8I87 - chains F and S of the 16 polymer chains in the assembly; structure by electron microscopy, 3.10 A resolution.

# Chain F
Protein: Piwi domain-containing protein
Source organism: Maribacter polysiphoniae
UniProtKB: A0A316E3U6 (A0A316E3U6_9FLAO); numbering as in UniProt (aligned over 1-507)
Sequence (507 residues; each row starts with the number of its first residue):
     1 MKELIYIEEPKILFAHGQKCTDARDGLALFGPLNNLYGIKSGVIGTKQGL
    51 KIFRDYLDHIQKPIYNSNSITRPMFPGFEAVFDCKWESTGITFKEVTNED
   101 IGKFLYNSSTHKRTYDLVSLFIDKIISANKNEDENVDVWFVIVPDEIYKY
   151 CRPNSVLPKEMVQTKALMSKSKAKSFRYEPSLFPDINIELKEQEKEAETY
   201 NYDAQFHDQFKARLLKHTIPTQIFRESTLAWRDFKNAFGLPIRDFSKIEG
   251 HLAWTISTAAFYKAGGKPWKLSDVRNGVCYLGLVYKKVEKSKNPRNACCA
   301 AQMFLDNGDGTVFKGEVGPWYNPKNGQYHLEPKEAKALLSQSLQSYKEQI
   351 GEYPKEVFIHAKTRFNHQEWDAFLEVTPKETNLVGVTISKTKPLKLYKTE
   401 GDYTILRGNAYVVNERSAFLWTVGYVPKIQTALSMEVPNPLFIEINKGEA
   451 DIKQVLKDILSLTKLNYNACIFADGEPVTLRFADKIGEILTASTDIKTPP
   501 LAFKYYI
Unresolved in the structure: 161-200
Metal / ion sites: Mg2+: Asn-468, Ile-507 (shared with U1(S), A3(S) of chain S)
What the authors report for this chain:
  - mutagenesis - W320A: decreased catalytic activity

# Chain S
Molecule: 19-nt RNA strand
Source organism: Maribacter polysiphoniae
Sequence (19 nucleotides; each row starts with the number of its first residue):
     1 UGAGGUAGUAGGUUGUAUA
Unresolved in the structure: 19
Metal / ion sites: Mg2+: U1, A3 (shared with Asn-468(F), Ile-507(F) of chain F)

# Interface between chain F and chain S
Contacting residue pairs (44):
  Tyr-148(F) with U1(S), base contact
  Gln-205(F) with U1(S), hydrogen bond to the base
  His-207(F) with U1(S), salt bridge to the phosphate
  Lys-211(F) with U1(S), salt bridge to the phosphate
  Gln-222(F) with U1(S), hydrogen bond to the phosphate; G2(S), sugar contact
  Ile-223(F) with U1(S), hydrogen bond to the phosphate; G2(S), sugar contact
  Phe-224(F) with G2(S), phosphate contact
  Arg-225(F) with U1(S), sugar contact; G2(S), salt bridge to the phosphate
  Thr-228(F) with G2(S), hydrogen bond to the phosphate
  Arg-243(F) with G2(S), salt bridge to the phosphate
  Phe-245(F) with G2(S), base contact
  His-251(F) with G2(S), hydrogen bond to the base
  Leu-252(F) with G2(S), base contact
  Thr-255(F) with G2(S), hydrogen bond to the base; A3(S), sugar contact
  Lys-324(F) with U13(S), phosphate contact; U14(S), salt bridge to the phosphate
  Asn-325(F) with G12(S), phosphate contact; U13(S), sugar contact
  Gly-326(F) with G12(S), sugar contact; U13(S), sugar contact
  Lys-390(F) with G5(S), salt bridge to the phosphate; U6(S), salt bridge to the phosphate
  Lys-395(F) with A7(S), salt bridge to the phosphate
  Ser-434(F) with G5(S), hydrogen bond to the sugar; U6(S), sugar contact
  Glu-436(F) with U6(S), hydrogen bond to the sugar; A7(S), phosphate contact
  Asn-439(F) with U6(S), hydrogen bond to the phosphate; A7(S), phosphate contact
  Asn-466(F) with G4(S), phosphate contact
  Asn-468(F) with A3(S), hydrogen bond to the phosphate
  Ala-469(F) with A3(S), sugar contact
  Asp-474(F) with G4(S), phosphate contact; G5(S), phosphate contact
  Gly-475(F) with G5(S), hydrogen bond to the phosphate
  Glu-476(F) with G5(S), phosphate contact
  Arg-481(F) with G4(S), salt bridge to the phosphate; G5(S), salt bridge to the phosphate
  Lys-485(F) with G4(S), salt bridge to the phosphate
  Ile-507(F) with U1(S), phosphate contact
Also at the interface, not in a pair above, chain F (39 interface residues in all): Asp-208, Thr-221, Ile-256, Val-423, Leu-433, Met-435, Pro-438, Ile-471

# Overview
Chain F and chain S form an interface of 39 and 10 residues respectively; the contacts include 11 hydrogen
bonds and 11 salt bridges. Among the polar pairs are Gln-205(F)/U1(S), His-251(F)/G2(S) and Thr-255(F)/G2(S).
Asn-468(F), Ile-507(F), U1(S) and A3(S) coordinate Mg2+. From the paper: W320A of chain F reduces catalytic
activity.
Here chain F is Piwi domain-containing protein and chain S is a 19-nt RNA strand, both from Maribacter
polysiphoniae. Entry 8I87 (Cryo-EM structure of TIR-APAZ/Ago-gRNA-DNA complex) was determined by electron
microscopy, deposited together with 8I88.
